PDB entry 8P6J | X-ray diffraction, 2.32 A resolution | chains BBB and CCC of the 5 polymer chains in the assembly

# Chain BBB (and CCC)
Protein: Antiphagocytic M protein, type 3
Organism: Streptococcus pyogenes serotype M3
Notes: chain CCC of this document is another copy of the same molecule, construct and numbering; everything in this record applies to it too
UniProt: A0A0H2UWN1 (A0A0H2UWN1_STRP3); residues 4-112 here correspond to UniProt positions 42-150 (UniProt number = residue number + 38)
Amino-acid sequence (113 residues; numbered 1 to 113; the number before each row is that of its first residue):
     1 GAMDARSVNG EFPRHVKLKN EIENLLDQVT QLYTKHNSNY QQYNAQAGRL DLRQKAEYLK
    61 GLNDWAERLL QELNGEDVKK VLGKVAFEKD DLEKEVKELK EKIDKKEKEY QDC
Disordered / not traced: 1-3, 108-113 (chain CCC: 1-2, 109-113)
Differences from the reference sequence: expression tag (1-3, 113)
What the authors report for this chain:
  - mutagenesis - Y58A, Y58F, W65A, W65I: unchanged stability

# Chain BBB / chain CCC interface
Residue-residue contacts - 91 pairs, chain BBB then chain CCC:
  D4(BBB) - L52(CCC)
  A5(BBB) - L52(CCC)  hydrophobic
  V8(BBB) - Y43(CCC)
  V8(BBB) - A56(CCC)  hydrophobic
  E11(BBB) - A56(CCC)
  E11(BBB) - L59(CCC)
  E11(BBB) - K60(CCC)
  E11(BBB) - N63(CCC)  hydrogen bond (backbone-side chain)
  F12(BBB) - Y40(CCC)
  F12(BBB) - L59(CCC)
  R14(BBB) - K60(CCC)
  R14(BBB) - N63(CCC)
  R14(BBB) - D64(CCC)  salt bridge
  R14(BBB) - E67(CCC)  salt bridge
  H15(BBB) - H36(CCC)  hydrogen bond (backbone-side chain)
  H15(BBB) - Y40(CCC)
  H15(BBB) - N63(CCC)
  K17(BBB) - E67(CCC)  salt bridge
  L18(BBB) - H36(CCC)
  L18(BBB) - N63(CCC)
  L18(BBB) - E67(CCC)
  L18(BBB) - L70(CCC)  hydrophobic
  K19(BBB) - Y33(CCC)
  K19(BBB) - H36(CCC)
  K19(BBB) - N37(CCC)
  E21(BBB) - L70(CCC)
  I22(BBB) - V29(CCC)
  I22(BBB) - L32(CCC)  hydrophobic
  I22(BBB) - Y33(CCC)  hydrophobic
  E23(BBB) - Y33(CCC)  hydrogen bond
  L25(BBB) - V29(CCC)  hydrophobic
  L26(BBB) - L26(CCC)  hydrophobic
  L26(BBB) - V29(CCC)
  L26(BBB) - T30(CCC)
  V29(BBB) - I22(CCC)
  V29(BBB) - L25(CCC)  hydrophobic
  V29(BBB) - L26(CCC)
  T30(BBB) - L26(CCC)
  L32(BBB) - I22(CCC)  hydrophobic
  Y33(BBB) - K19(CCC)
  Y33(BBB) - I22(CCC)  hydrophobic
  Y33(BBB) - E23(CCC)
  H36(BBB) - H15(CCC)  hydrogen bond (side chain-backbone)
  H36(BBB) - L18(CCC)
  H36(BBB) - K19(CCC)  hydrogen bond (side chain-backbone)
  H36(BBB) - I22(CCC)
  N37(BBB) - K19(CCC)
  Y40(BBB) - F12(CCC)
  Y40(BBB) - H15(CCC)
  A56(BBB) - V8(CCC)
  A56(BBB) - N9(CCC)
  A56(BBB) - E11(CCC)
  L59(BBB) - E11(CCC)
  L59(BBB) - F12(CCC)
  K60(BBB) - E11(CCC)
  K60(BBB) - R14(CCC)
  N63(BBB) - E11(CCC)  hydrogen bond (side chain-backbone)
  N63(BBB) - R14(CCC)
  N63(BBB) - H15(CCC)  hydrogen bond
  N63(BBB) - L18(CCC)
  D64(BBB) - R14(CCC)  salt bridge
  E67(BBB) - R14(CCC)  salt bridge
  E67(BBB) - K17(CCC)  salt bridge
  E67(BBB) - L18(CCC)
  L70(BBB) - E21(CCC)
  L70(BBB) - L25(CCC)  hydrophobic
  L73(BBB) - L73(CCC)
  L73(BBB) - N74(CCC)
  N74(BBB) - L25(CCC)
  N74(BBB) - L73(CCC)
  G75(BBB) - N74(CCC)
  G75(BBB) - G75(CCC)
  V78(BBB) - G75(CCC)
  V78(BBB) - V78(CCC)  hydrophobic
  V78(BBB) - L82(CCC)  hydrophobic
  K79(BBB) - V78(CCC)
  V81(BBB) - L82(CCC)  hydrophobic
  L82(BBB) - V78(CCC)  hydrophobic
  L82(BBB) - L82(CCC)  hydrophobic
  V85(BBB) - L82(CCC)  hydrophobic
  V85(BBB) - V85(CCC)  hydrophobic
  K89(BBB) - E88(CCC)
  K89(BBB) - L92(CCC)
  L92(BBB) - L92(CCC)  hydrophobic
  L92(BBB) - V96(CCC)
  E93(BBB) - L92(CCC)
  E95(BBB) - K100(CCC)  salt bridge
  V96(BBB) - L92(CCC)  hydrophobic
  V96(BBB) - V96(CCC)  hydrophobic
  L99(BBB) - K100(CCC)
  L99(BBB) - I103(CCC)  hydrophobic
Other interface residues (no listed pair), chain BBB (48 interface residues in all): N9, Y43, A66, A86, E107
Other interface residues (no listed pair), chain CCC (50 interface residues in all): K55, A66, K79, V81, A86, K89, E93, L99, K106

# Summary
Chain BBB and chain CCC form an interface of 48 and 50 residues respectively, with 7 hydrogen bonds and 7 salt
bridges. Polar pairs include R14(BBB)-D64(CCC), R14(BBB)-E67(CCC) and K17(BBB)-E67(CCC). The paper reports
that Y58A, Y58F and W65A of chain BBB, among others, leave stability unchanged.
Chain BBB and chain CCC are both Antiphagocytic M protein, type 3 (Streptococcus pyogenes serotype M3); the
structure, Structure of the hypervariable region of Streptococcus pyogenes M3 protein in complex with a
collagen peptide, was determined by X-ray diffraction.
